Entry 5JTI (X-ray diffraction, 2.90 A resolution); this record covers chain A.

# Chain A
Name: Tankyrase-1
Source organism: Homo sapiens
Notes: EC 2.4.2.30
UniProt: O95271 (TNKS1_HUMAN); numbering as in UniProt (aligned over 1018-1093)
Sequence (79 residues; numbered 1015 to 1093; the number before each row is that of its first residue):
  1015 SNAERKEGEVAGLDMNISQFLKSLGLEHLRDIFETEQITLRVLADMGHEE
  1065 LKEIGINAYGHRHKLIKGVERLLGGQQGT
Disordered / not traced: 1015-1026, 1090-1093
Differences from the reference sequence: expression tag (1015-1017); engineered mutation R1055 (Asp in O95271)
What the authors report for this chain:
  - self-association interface (contacts with another copy of this molecule): D1059
  - mutagenesis - T1049R: unchanged signaling
  - mutagenesis - T1049R: unchanged binding to full-length TNKS or TNKS2

# Overview
From the paper: T1049R leaves signaling unchanged; a self-association interface involving D1059.
Chain A is Tankyrase-1 (Homo sapiens); the structure, Crystal structure of the human Tankyrase 1 (TNKS) SAM
domain (D1055R), crystal form 2, was determined by X-ray diffraction, deposited together with 5JRT and 5JU5.
